Entry 3P4W (X-ray diffraction, 3.20 A resolution); this record covers chains A and B of the 5 polymer chains in the assembly.

# Chain A (and B)
Molecule: Glr4197 protein
Source organism: Gloeobacter violaceus
Notes: fragment: residues in UNP 44-359; chain B of this document is another copy of the same molecule, construct and numbering; everything in this record applies to it too
UniProtKB: Q7NDN8 (Q7NDN8_GLOVI); residues 2-317 here correspond to UniProt positions 44-359 (UniProt number = residue number + 42)
Amino-acid sequence (318 residues; numbered 1 to 318; the number before each row is that of its first residue):
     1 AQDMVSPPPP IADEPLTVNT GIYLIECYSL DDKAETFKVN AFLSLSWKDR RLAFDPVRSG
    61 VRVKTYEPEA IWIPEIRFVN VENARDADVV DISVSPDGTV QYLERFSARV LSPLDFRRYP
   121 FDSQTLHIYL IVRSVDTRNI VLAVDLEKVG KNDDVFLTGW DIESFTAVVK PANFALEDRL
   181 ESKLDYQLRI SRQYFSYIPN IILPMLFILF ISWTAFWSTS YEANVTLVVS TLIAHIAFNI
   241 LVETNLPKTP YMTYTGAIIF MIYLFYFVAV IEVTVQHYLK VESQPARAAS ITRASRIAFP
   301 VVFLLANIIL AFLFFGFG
Not modelled in the structure: 1-4, 316-318
Differences from the reference sequence: expression tag (1, 318)
Residues lining bound ligands:
  - desflurane (DSF; (2S)-2-(difluoromethoxy)-1,1,1,2-tetrafluoroethane): Tyr119, Pro120, Tyr197, Ile201, Ile202, Val242, Tyr254, Thr255, Ile258, Ile259
  - diundecyl phosphatidyl choline (PLC): Arg118, Phe121, Tyr194, Ile198, Ile202, Leu206, Tyr254, Ile258, Asn307, Ala311, Phe315
What the authors report for this chain:
  - binding site for desflurane: Tyr119, Pro120, Phe121, Ile201, Ile202, Met205, Val242, Tyr254, Thr255, Ile258, Ile259
  - mutagenesis - I202Y, T255A: increased signaling

# Chain A / chain B interface
Pairs across the interface (76; chain A residue first):
  Tyr23(A) - Leu176(B)
  Tyr23(A) - Glu177(B)
  Ile25(A) - Val79(B)  hydrophobic
  Glu26(A) - Val79(B)
  Glu26(A) - Asn80(B)
  Glu26(A) - Val81(B)
  Tyr28(A) - Glu82(B)  hydrogen bond (side chain-backbone)
  Tyr28(A) - Leu111(B)  hydrophobic
  Asn40(A) - Val81(B)
  Asn40(A) - Glu82(B)  hydrogen bond (side chain-backbone)
  Phe42(A) - Arg77(B)
  Phe42(A) - Glu181(B)
  Ser44(A) - Glu177(B)
  Val63(A) - Asp136(B)
  Asp86(A) - Asn83(B)
  Asp88(A) - Ala84(B)
  Val89(A) - Glu75(B)
  Val90(A) - Glu75(B)
  Val90(A) - Arg77(B)
  Val90(A) - Arg133(B)
  Asp91(A) - Arg179(B)  salt bridge
  Ser93(A) - Arg179(B)  hydrogen bond
  Leu103(A) - Arg133(B)
  Leu103(A) - Glu177(B)
  Arg105(A) - Arg77(B)
  Arg105(A) - Phe78(B)  hydrogen bond (side chain-backbone)
  Arg105(A) - Val79(B)  hydrogen bond (side chain-backbone)
  Ser107(A) - Glu82(B)
  Ser107(A) - Asn83(B)  hydrogen bond
  Lys148(A) - Glu177(B)
  Phe156(A) - Leu111(B)  hydrophobic
  Phe156(A) - Pro113(B)  hydrophobic
  Thr158(A) - Glu35(B)
  Gly159(A) - Lys248(B)
  Gln193(A) - Pro250(B)
  Phe195(A) - Thr249(B)
  Phe195(A) - Pro250(B)
  Phe195(A) - Tyr251(B)
  Phe195(A) - Met252(B)  hydrophobic
  Ser196(A) - Lys248(B)
  Ser196(A) - Thr249(B)
  Tyr197(A) - Lys248(B)  hydrogen bond
  Pro199(A) - Phe260(B)
  Asn200(A) - Asn239(B)
  Asn200(A) - Glu243(B)
  Leu203(A) - Phe260(B)  hydrophobic
  Pro204(A) - Tyr263(B)  hydrophobic
  Phe207(A) - Phe260(B)  hydrophobic
  Phe207(A) - Tyr263(B)  hydrophobic
  Phe207(A) - Leu264(B)  hydrophobic
  Phe207(A) - Phe267(B)
  Ile208(A) - Leu232(B)  hydrophobic
  Ile208(A) - Ile236(B)  hydrophobic
  Phe210(A) - Phe267(B)  hydrophobic
  Ile211(A) - Leu232(B)  hydrophobic
  Ile211(A) - Phe267(B)  hydrophobic
  Ile211(A) - Val270(B)  hydrophobic
  Thr214(A) - Val270(B)
  Thr214(A) - Thr274(B)
  Trp217(A) - Thr274(B)
  Trp217(A) - Tyr278(B)
  Ser218(A) - Tyr221(B)
  Ser220(A) - Glu222(B)  hydrogen bond
  Ala223(A) - Tyr221(B)  hydrophobic
  Ala223(A) - Val225(B)
  Thr226(A) - Val225(B)
  Thr226(A) - Thr226(B)
  Leu227(A) - Tyr221(B)
  Leu227(A) - Val225(B)  hydrophobic
  Ser230(A) - Val229(B)
  Ser230(A) - Ile233(B)
  Ala234(A) - Ile236(B)  hydrophobic
  Phe238(A) - Ile236(B)  hydrophobic
  Leu241(A) - Ile240(B)  hydrophobic
  Asn245(A) - Lys248(B)
  Arg296(A) - Tyr278(B)
Other interface residues (no listed pair), chain A (50 interface residues in all): Tyr119, Asp154, Ile201, Thr219
Other interface residues (no listed pair), chain B (47 interface residues in all): Ile131, Asp178, Lys183, Pro247, His277, Val281

# In short
50 residues of chain A and 47 residues of chain B are in contact; the contacts include 8 hydrogen bonds and 1
salt bridge. Polar contacts include Asp91(A)-Arg179(B), Tyr28(A)-Glu82(B) and Asn40(A)-Glu82(B). From the
paper: a binding site for desflurane at Tyr119(A), Pro120(A) and Phe121(A) among others; I202Y and T255A of
chain A increase signaling.
Both chains are Glr4197 protein (Gloeobacter violaceus). Entry 3P4W (Structure of desflurane bound to a
pentameric ligand-gated ion channel, GLIC) was determined by X-ray diffraction together with 3P50 from the
same study.
